Entry 2FQD (X-ray diffraction, 2.40 A resolution); this record covers chain A.

Chain A:
Name: Blue copper oxidase cueO
Organism: Escherichia coli
Notes: EC 1.-.-.-
Reference sequence: P36649 (CUEO_ECOLI); residues 29-516 here = UniProt positions 29-516
Chain sequence (488 residues; row label = number of the first residue in the row):
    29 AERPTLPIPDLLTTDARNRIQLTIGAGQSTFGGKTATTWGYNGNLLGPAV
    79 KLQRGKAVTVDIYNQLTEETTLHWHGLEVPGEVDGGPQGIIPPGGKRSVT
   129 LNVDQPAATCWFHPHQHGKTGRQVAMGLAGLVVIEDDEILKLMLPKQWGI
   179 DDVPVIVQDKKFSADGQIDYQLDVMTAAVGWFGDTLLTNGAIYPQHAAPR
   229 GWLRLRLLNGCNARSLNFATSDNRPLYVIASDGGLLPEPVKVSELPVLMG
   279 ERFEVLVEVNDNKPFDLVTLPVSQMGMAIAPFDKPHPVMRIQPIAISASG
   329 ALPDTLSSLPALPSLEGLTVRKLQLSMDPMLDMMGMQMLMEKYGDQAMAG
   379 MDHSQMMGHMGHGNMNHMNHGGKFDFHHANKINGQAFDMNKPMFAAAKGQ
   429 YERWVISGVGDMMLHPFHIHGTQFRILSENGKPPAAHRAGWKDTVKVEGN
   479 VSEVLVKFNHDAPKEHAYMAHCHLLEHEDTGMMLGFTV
Unresolved in the structure: 29, 379-401
Swiss-Prot annotation at these positions:
  - binding site (Cu cation): H101, H103, H141, H143, H443, H446, H448, H499, C500, H501, H505
  - mutagenesis: E106 (E106F: Increases oxidase activity with ABTS as substrate), G304 (G304K: Retains 20% of cuprous oxidase activity. Increases oxidase activity with ABTS as substrate. Shows dramatic conformational changes in methionine-rich helix and the relative regulatory loop), M355 (M355L: Almost loss of oxidase activity with 2,6-DMP as substrate. Loss of the copper tolerance phenotype), P357 to H406 (Retains only 10% of cuprous oxidase activity. 30-fold and 10-fold increase in activities with ABTS and pPD, respectively, in the absence of exogenous Cu(2+), but does not change these activities in ...), D360 (D360A: Strong decrease in oxidase activity with 2,6-DMP as substrate. Loss of the copper tolerance phenotype), D439 (D439A: Decrease in oxidase activity with 2,6-DMP as substrate), M441 (M441L: Strong decrease in oxidase activity with 2,6-DMP as substrate. Affects copper incorporation into the T1 copper site), C500 to H501 (Residual DMP oxidase activity and loss of resistance to copper. Decreases copper content), C500 (C500S: Loss of cuprous oxidase activity)
Ion coordination: cu-O-cu linkage Cu: H103, H141, H143, H448, H499, H501; Cu ion: H443, C500, H505
Small-molecule neighbours: cu-O-cu linkage (C2O): H101, H103, W139, H141, H143, H446, H448, H499, H501

In short:
Ligands of chain A: cu-O-cu linkage. The cu-O-cu linkage Cu site is built by H103, H141, H143, H448, H499 and
H501. The Cu ion site is built by H443, C500 and H505. From UniProt: 11 Cu cation-binding residues and 10
mutagenesis sites.
Chain A is Blue copper oxidase cueO (Escherichia coli); the structure, Crystal Structures of E. coli Laccase
CueO under different copper binding situations, was determined by X-ray diffraction (same publication as 2FQE,
2FQF and 2FQG).
